PDB entry 7CAF | electron microscopy, 3.30 A resolution | chains C and B of the 5 polymer chains in the assembly

# Chain C
Name: ABC transporter, ATP-binding protein SugC
Source organism: Mycolicibacterium smegmatis MC2 155
UniProtKB: A0R2C0 (A0R2C0_MYCS2); residue numbers follow UniProt; this construct covers 1-406
Amino-acid sequence (406 residues; numbered 1 to 406; the number before each row is that of its first residue):
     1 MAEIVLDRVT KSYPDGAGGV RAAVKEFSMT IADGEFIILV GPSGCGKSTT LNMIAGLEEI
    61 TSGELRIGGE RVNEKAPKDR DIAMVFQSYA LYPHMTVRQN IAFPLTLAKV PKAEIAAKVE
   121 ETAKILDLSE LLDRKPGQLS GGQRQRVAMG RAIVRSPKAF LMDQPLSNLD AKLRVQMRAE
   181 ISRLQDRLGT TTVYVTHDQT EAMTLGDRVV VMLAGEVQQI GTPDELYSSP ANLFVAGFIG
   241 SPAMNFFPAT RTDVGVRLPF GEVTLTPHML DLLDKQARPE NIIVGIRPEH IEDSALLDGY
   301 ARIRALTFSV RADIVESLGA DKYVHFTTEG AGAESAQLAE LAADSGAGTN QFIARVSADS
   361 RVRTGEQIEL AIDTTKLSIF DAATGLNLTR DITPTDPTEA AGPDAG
Disordered / not traced: 1, 15-20, 392-406
Differences from the reference sequence: engineered mutation Gln164 (Glu in A0R2C0)
What the authors report for this chain:
  - mutagenesis - E164Q: abolished catalytic activity

# Chain B
Name: ABC transporter, permease protein SugB
Source organism: Mycolicibacterium smegmatis MC2 155
UniProtKB: A0R2C1 (A0R2C1_MYCS2); residues 1-278 here = UniProt positions 1-278
Amino-acid sequence (278 residues; numbered 1 to 278; the number before each row is that of its first residue):
     1 MADRVDARRA TWWSVVNILV IVYALIPVLW ILSLSLKPTS SVKDGKLIPT EITFANYKAI
    61 FSGDAFTSAL FNSIGIGLIT TIIAVVIGGM AAYAVARLQF PGKQLLIGVA LLIAMFPHIS
   121 LVTPIFNMWR GIGLFDTWPG LIIPYITFAL PLAIYTLSAF FREIPWDLEK AAKMDGATPA
   181 QAFRKVIAPL AAPGIVTAAI LVFIFAWNDL LLALSLTATQ RAITAPVAIA NFTGSSQFEE
   241 PTGSIAAGAM VITIPIIIFV LIFQRRIVAG LTSGAVKG
Disordered / not traced: 1-5, 278

# Interface between chain C and chain B
Pairs across the interface (29):
  Leu57(C) with Lys170(B); Met174(B), hydrophobic
  Pro77(C) with Lys173(B); Ala177(B)
  Lys78(C) with Gly176(B)
  Met84(C) with Met174(B), hydrophobic
  Phe86(C) with Lys170(B); Ala171(B), hydrophobic; Met174(B), hydrophobic
  Ser88(C) with Asp167(B)
  Ala90(C) with Asp167(B); Ala171(B), hydrophobic
  Tyr92(C) with Leu168(B); Ala171(B), hydrogen bond (side chain-backbone); Ala172(B), hydrogen bond (side chain-backbone); Val186(B), hydrophobic
  Pro93(C) with Leu168(B)
  His94(C) with Lys185(B); Val186(B); Leu190(B)
  Met95(C) with Lys185(B)
  Phe103(C) with Asp175(B); Val186(B), hydrophobic
  Pro104(C) with Asp175(B)
  Leu107(C) with Asp175(B); Gly176(B); Gln181(B)
  Arg155(C) with Met174(B); Asp175(B), salt bridge
Other interface residues (no listed pair), chain C (17 interface residues in all): Ile82, Leu91
Other interface residues (no listed pair), chain B (15 interface residues in all): Pro189

# In short
17 residues of chain C and 15 residues of chain B are in contact; the contacts include 2 hydrogen bonds and 1
salt bridge. Polar pairs include Arg155(C)-Asp175(B), Tyr92(C)-Ala171(B) and Tyr92(C)-Ala172(B). From the
paper: E164Q of chain C abolishes catalytic activity.
Chain C is ABC transporter, ATP-binding protein SugC and chain B is ABC transporter, permease protein SugB,
both from Mycolicibacterium smegmatis MC2 155; the structure, Mycobacterium smegmatis LpqY-SugABC complex in
the pre-translocation state, was determined by electron microscopy, deposited together with 7CAD, 7CAE and
7CAG.
